PDB entry 9ITR | electron microscopy, 4.60 A resolution (low resolution: residue-level contacts below are approximate; hydrogen-bond / salt-bridge calls are withheld) | chains O and P of the 16 polymer chains in the assembly

== Chain O (and P) ==
Molecule: ATP synthase subunit c
Organism: Chloroflexus aurantiacus J-10-fl
Notes: chain P of this document is another copy of the same molecule, construct and numbering; everything in this record applies to it too
UniProtKB: A9WGS9 (ATPL_CHLAA); residue numbers follow UniProt; this construct covers 1-76
Sequence (76 residues; numbered 1 to 76; the number before each row is that of its first residue):
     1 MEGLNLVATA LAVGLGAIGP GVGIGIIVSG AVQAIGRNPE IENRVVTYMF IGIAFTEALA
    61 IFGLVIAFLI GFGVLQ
Unresolved in the structure: 1, 73-76
Curated features (UniProtKB/Swiss-Prot):
  - site: E57 (Reversibly protonated during proton transport)

== How chain O and chain P interact ==
Contacting residue pairs (59; chain O residue first):
  L4(O) - G3(P)
  L4(O) - V7(P)
  N5(O) - L6(P)
  A8(O) - L6(P)
  A8(O) - V7(P)
  A8(O) - A10(P)
  L11(O) - L11(P)
  A12(O) - A10(P)
  A12(O) - V13(P)
  A12(O) - G14(P)
  L15(O) - G14(P)
  L15(O) - L15(P)
  G16(O) - G14(P)
  I18(O) - I18(P)
  G19(O) - I18(P)
  G19(O) - G21(P)
  G19(O) - V22(P)
  P20(O) - G21(P)
  V22(O) - I18(P)
  V22(O) - V22(P)
  G23(O) - G21(P)
  G23(O) - V22(P)
  G23(O) - G25(P)
  I26(O) - G25(P)
  I26(O) - I26(P)
  I26(O) - S29(P)
  I27(O) - G25(P)
  I27(O) - V28(P)
  I27(O) - S29(P)
  G30(O) - S29(P)
  G30(O) - V32(P)
  G30(O) - Q33(P)
  A31(O) - V32(P)
  Q33(O) - Q33(P)
  A34(O) - V32(P)
  R37(O) - Q33(P)
  R37(O) - G36(P)
  R37(O) - R37(P)
  N38(O) - G36(P)
  R44(O) - I35(P)
  R44(O) - E42(P)
  V45(O) - V32(P)
  Y48(O) - V28(P)
  Y48(O) - E42(P)
  Y48(O) - V46(P)
  Y48(O) - M49(P)
  G52(O) - I24(P)
  F55(O) - I53(P)
  F55(O) - E57(P)
  T56(O) - G21(P)
  T56(O) - I24(P)
  L59(O) - A17(P)
  L59(O) - P20(P)
  L59(O) - A60(P)
  L59(O) - L64(P)
  F62(O) - V13(P)
  F62(O) - L64(P)
  I66(O) - V13(P)
  I70(O) - L6(P)
Other interface residues (no listed pair), chain O (34 interface residues in all): E40, I41, I51, G63
Other interface residues (no listed pair), chain P (36 interface residues in all): E2, L4, A34, P39, F50, A67

== Summary ==
Chain O and chain P form an interface of 34 and 36 residues respectively.
Chain O and chain P are both ATP synthase subunit c (Chloroflexus aurantiacus J-10-fl); the structure,
Chloroflexus aurantiacus ATP synthase, state 3, focused refinement of FO and peripheral stalk, was determined
by electron microscopy, deposited together with 9ITJ, 9ITK, 9ITL, 9ITM, 9ITN, 9ITO and 11 further entries.
